4R8M - chains A and C; structure by X-ray diffraction, 2.10 A resolution.

# Chain A
Name: NAD-dependent protein deacetylase sirtuin-2
From: Homo sapiens
Notes: EC 3.5.1.-; fragment: rossmann fold
UniProt: Q8IXJ6 (SIR2_HUMAN); residues 38-356 here = UniProt positions 38-356
Amino-acid sequence (319 residues; numbered 38 to 356; the number before each row is that of its first residue):
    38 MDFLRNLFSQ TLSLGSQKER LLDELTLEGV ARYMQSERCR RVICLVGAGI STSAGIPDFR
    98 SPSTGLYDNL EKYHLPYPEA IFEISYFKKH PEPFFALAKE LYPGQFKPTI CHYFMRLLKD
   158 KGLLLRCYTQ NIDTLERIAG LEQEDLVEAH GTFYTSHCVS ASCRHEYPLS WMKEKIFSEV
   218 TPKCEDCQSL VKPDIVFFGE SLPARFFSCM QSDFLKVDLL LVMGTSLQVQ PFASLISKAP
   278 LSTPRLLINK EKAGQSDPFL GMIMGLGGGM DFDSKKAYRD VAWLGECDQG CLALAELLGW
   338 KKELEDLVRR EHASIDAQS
Unresolved in the structure: 38-54, 139-140, 293-305, 356
Ion coordination: Zn2+: C195, C200, C221, C224
Residues lining bound ligands: tridecanethial (3LX): F96, R97, F119, F131, L134, L138, Q167, I169, H187, F190, I232, V233, F235
Swiss-Prot annotation at these positions:
  - motif: L41 to L51 (Nuclear export signal)
  - active site: H187 (Proton acceptor)
  - binding site (NAD(+)): A85 to T89, D95 to R97, Q167 to D170, T262, S263, N286 to E288, C324
  - binding site (Zn(2+)): C195, C200, C221, C224
  - modified residue (Phosphoserine): S53, S100, S207
  - mutagenesis: S53 (S53A: Reduces deacetylase activity), R97 (R97A: No effect on deacetylase activity), S98 (S98A: Inhibits deacetylase activity), S100 (S100A: Reduces deacetylase activity), E116 (E116A: Reduces binding for the peptide inhibitor S2iL5), E120 (E120A: Reduces binding for the peptide inhibitor S2iL5), Q167 (Q167A: Reduces deacetylase activity. Inhibits the block of entry to chromosome condensation and subsequent hyperploidy cell formation in response to mitotic stress ...), N168 (N168A: Abolishes deacetylation of alpha-tubulin. Inhibits deacetylation of histone H3 at 'Lys-18' ...), D170 (D170A/N: Reduces deacetylase activity), H187 (H187Y/A: Inhibits deacetylase activity toward histone, alpha-tubulin, FZR1 and CDC20. No effect on CDK2-dependent phosphorylation ...), F244 (F244A: Strongly reduces binding for the peptide inhibitor S2iL5), Q265 (Q265A: Reduces binding for the peptide inhibitor S2iL5), 6 further mutagenesis entries in UniProt
From the paper describing this entry:
  - binding site for tridecanethial: F96, F119, F131, L134, L138, F143, I169, F190, I232
  - conformationally variable residues (domain motion): F131, L138, F234

# Chain C
Name: BHJH-TM1 peptide
Amino-acid sequence (5 residues; each row starts with the number of its first residue):
     1 PKKTG
Covalent attachments: tridecanethial (3LX) linked to K3

# Interface between chain A and chain C
Contacting residue pairs (20):
  H187(A) - K3(C)
  V233(A) - K3(C)  hydrogen bond (backbone-side chain)
  F234(A) - K3(C)
  F235(A) - K3(C)
  F235(A) - T4(C)
  F235(A) - G5(C)
  G236(A) - K2(C)
  G236(A) - K3(C)  hydrogen bond (backbone-backbone)
  E237(A) - K2(C)
  E237(A) - K3(C)  hydrogen bond (backbone-backbone)
  S238(A) - K2(C)  hydrogen bond
  L239(A) - P1(C)
  L239(A) - K3(C)
  Q265(A) - G5(C)
  V266(A) - K3(C)
  V266(A) - T4(C)
  Q267(A) - K2(C)
  Q267(A) - K3(C)
  Q267(A) - T4(C)  hydrogen bond (backbone-backbone)
  P268(A) - K2(C)
Interface residues without a listed pair, chain A (14 interface residues in all): R97, F244
Interface features reported in the paper:
  - interface residues, chain A: G236(A), E237(A), S238(A), Q267(A)

# In short
14 residues of chain A face 5 of chain C across their interface; the contacts include 5 hydrogen bonds. Polar
contacts include V233(A)-K3(C), S238(A)-K2(C) and G236(A)-K3(C). Chain A binds tridecanethial. The paper
reports a binding site for tridecanethial at F96(A), F119(A) and F131(A) among others; interface residues
G236(A), E237(A) and S238(A) among others.
Chain A is NAD-dependent protein deacetylase sirtuin-2 (Homo sapiens) and chain C is BHJH-TM1 peptide; the
structure, Human SIRT2 crystal structure in complex with BHJH-TM1, was determined by X-ray diffraction.
